PDB entry 6X9C | X-ray diffraction, 1.44 A resolution | chain A

[Chain A]
Name: Bifunctional protein PutA
Source organism: Sinorhizobium meliloti (strain SM11)
Notes: EC 1.5.5.2, 1.2.1.88
Reference sequence: F7X6I3 (F7X6I3_SINMM); residue numbers follow UniProt; this construct covers 1-1233
Amino-acid sequence (1235 residues; each row starts with the number of its first residue; numbers below 1 keep their minus sign (Ser-1 is residue -1)):
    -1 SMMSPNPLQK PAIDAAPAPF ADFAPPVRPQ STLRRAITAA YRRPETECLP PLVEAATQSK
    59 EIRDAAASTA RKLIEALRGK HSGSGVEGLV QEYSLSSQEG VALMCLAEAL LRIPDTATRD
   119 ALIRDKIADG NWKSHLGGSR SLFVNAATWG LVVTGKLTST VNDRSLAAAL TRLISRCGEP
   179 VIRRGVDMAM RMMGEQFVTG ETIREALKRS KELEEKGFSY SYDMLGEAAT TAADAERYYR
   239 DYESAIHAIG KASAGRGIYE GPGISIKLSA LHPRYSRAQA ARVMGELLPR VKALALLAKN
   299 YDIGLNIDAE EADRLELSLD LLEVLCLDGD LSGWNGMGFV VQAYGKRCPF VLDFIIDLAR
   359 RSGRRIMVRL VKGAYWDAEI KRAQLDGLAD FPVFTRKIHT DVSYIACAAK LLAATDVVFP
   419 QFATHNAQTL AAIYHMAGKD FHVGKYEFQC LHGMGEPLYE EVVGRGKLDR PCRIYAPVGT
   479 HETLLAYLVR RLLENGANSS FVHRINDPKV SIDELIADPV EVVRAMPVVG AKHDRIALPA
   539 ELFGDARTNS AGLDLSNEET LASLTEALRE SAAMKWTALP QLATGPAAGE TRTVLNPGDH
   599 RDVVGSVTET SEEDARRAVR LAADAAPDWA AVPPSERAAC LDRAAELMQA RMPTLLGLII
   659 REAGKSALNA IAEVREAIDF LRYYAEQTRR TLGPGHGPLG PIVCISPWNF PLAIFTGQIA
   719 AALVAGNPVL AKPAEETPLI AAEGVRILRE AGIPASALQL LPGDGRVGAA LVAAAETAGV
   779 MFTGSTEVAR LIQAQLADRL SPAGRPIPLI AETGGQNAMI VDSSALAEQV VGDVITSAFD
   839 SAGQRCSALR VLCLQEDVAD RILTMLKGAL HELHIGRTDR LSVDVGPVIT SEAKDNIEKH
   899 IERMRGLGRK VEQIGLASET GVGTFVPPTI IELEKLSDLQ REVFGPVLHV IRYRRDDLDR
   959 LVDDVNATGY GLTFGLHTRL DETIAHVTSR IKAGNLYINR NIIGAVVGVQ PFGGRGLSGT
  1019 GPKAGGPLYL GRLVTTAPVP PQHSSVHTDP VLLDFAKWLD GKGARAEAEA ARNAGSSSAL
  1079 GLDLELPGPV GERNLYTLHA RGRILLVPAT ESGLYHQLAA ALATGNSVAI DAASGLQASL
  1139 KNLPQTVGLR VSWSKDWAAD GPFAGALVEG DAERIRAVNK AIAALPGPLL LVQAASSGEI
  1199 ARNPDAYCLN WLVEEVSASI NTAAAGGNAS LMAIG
Disordered / not traced: -1 to 14, 79-81, 135-137, 1230-1233
Differences from the reference sequence: expression tag (-1 to 0)
Small-molecule neighbours:
  - dihydroflavine-adenine dinucleotide (FDA): Asp306, Ala307, Val338, Gln340, Tyr342, Arg367, Val369, Lys370, Gly371, Ala372, Tyr373, Trp374, Phe392, Thr393, Arg394, Lys395, Thr398, Asp399, Ala421, Thr422, His423, Asn424, Gln447, Cys448, Leu449, Tyr473, Glu492, Asn493, Ser497, Ser498, Phe499
  - NADH (NAI; 1,4-dihydronicotinamide adenine dinucleotide): Ile703, Ser704, Pro705, Trp706, Asn707, Lys730, Pro731, Ala732, Glu733, Glu734, Gly761, Asp762, Gly763, Gly766, Ala767, Phe780, Thr781, Gly782, Ser783, Val786, Leu789, Ile790, Glu810, Thr811, Gly812, Cys844, Glu940, Phe942
  - proline (PRO), molecule 1: Arg358, Arg359, Gly361
  - proline (PRO), molecule 2: Glu674, Phe708, Ile712, Arg843, Cys844, Ser845, Ile1001, Gly1002, Ala1003, Phe1010
What the authors report for this chain:
  - binding site for proline: Phe708, Ser845, Gly1002, Ala1003, Phe1010
  - catalytic residues: Cys844 (citing earlier work)

[In short]
Chain A binds NADH, dihydroflavine-adenine dinucleotide and proline. From the paper: the catalytic residue
Cys844; a binding site for proline at Phe708, Ser845 and Gly1002 among others.
Chain A is Bifunctional protein PutA (Sinorhizobium meliloti (strain SM11)); the structure, Structure of
proline utilization A with L-proline bound in the L-glutamate-gamma-semialdehyde dehydrogenase active site,
was determined by X-ray diffraction (same publication as 6X99, 6X9A, 6X9B and 6X9D).
